PDB entry 8DG7 | electron microscopy, 3.32 A resolution | chains A and K of the 4 polymer chains in the assembly

Chain A:
Molecule: Endoribonuclease Dcr-1
Source organism: Drosophila melanogaster
Notes: EC 3.1.26.-
Reference sequence: Q9VCU9 (DCR1_DROME); numbering as in UniProt (aligned over 1-2249)
Sequence (2249 residues; row label = number of the first residue in the row):
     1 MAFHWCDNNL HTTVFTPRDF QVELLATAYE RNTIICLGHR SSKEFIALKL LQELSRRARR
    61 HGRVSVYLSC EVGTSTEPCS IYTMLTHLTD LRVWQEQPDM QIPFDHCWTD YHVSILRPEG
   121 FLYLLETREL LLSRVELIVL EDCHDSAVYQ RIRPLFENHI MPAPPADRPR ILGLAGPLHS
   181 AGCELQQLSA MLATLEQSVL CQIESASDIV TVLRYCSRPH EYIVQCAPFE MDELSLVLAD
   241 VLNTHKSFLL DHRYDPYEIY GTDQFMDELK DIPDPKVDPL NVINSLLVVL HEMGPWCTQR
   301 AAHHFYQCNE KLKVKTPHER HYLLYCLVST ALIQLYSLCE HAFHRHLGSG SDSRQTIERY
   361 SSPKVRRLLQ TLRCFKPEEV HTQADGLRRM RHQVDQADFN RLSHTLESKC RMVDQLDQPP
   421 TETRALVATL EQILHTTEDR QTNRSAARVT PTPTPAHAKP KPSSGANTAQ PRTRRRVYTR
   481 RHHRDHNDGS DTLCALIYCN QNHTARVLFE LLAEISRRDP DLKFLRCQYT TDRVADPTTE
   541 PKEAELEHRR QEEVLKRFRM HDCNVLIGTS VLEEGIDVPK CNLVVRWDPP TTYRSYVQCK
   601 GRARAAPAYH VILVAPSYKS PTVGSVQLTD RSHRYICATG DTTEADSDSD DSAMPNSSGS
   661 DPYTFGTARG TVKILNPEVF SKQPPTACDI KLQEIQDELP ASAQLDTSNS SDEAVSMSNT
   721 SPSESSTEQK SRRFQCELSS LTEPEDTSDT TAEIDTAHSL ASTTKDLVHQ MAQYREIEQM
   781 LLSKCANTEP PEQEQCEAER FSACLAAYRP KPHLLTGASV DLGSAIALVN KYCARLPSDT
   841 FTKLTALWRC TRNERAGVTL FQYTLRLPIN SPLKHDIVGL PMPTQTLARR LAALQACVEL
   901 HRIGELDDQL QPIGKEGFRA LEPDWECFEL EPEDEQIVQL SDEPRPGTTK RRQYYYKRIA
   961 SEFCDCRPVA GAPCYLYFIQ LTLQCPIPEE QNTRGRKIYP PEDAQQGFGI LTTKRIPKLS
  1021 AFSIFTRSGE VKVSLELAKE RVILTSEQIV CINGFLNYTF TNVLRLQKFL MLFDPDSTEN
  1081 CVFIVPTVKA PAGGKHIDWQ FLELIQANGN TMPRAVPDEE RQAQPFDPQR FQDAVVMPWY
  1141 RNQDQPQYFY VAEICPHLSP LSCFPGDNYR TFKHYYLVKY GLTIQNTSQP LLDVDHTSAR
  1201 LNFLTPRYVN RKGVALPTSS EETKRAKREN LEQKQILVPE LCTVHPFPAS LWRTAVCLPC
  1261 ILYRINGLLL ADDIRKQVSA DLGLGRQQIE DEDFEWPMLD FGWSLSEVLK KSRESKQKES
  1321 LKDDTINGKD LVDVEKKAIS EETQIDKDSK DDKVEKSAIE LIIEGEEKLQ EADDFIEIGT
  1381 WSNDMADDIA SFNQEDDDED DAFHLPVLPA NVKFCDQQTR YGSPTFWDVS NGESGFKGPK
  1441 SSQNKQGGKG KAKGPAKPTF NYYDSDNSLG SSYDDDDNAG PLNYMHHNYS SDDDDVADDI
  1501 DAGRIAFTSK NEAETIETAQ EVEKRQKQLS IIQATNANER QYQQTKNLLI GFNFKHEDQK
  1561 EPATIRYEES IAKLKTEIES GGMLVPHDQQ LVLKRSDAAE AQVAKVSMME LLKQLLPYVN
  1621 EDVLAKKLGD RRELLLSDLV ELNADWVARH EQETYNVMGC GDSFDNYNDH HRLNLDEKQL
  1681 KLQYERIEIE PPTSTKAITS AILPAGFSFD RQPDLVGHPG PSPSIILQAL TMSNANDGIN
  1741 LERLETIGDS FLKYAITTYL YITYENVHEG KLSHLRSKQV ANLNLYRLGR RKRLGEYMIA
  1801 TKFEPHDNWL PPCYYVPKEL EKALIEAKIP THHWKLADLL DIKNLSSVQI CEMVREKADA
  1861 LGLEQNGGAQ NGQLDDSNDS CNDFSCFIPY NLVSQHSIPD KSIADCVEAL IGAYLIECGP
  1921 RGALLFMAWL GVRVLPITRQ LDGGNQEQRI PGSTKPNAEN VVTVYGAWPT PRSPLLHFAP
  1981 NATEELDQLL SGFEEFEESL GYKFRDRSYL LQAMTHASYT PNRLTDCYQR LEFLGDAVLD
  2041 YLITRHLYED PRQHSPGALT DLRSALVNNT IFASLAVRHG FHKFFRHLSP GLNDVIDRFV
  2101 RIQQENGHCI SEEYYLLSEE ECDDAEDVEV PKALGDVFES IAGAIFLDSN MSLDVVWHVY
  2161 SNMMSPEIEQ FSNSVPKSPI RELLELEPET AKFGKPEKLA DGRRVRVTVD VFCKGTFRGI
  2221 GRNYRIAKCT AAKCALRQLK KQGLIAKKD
Not modelled in the structure: 1-10, 257-277, 348-352, 377-491, 640-758, 1290-1293, 1304-1524, 1558-1565, 1593-1605, 1619-1622, 1660-1661, 1672-1704, 1825-1834, 1855-1882, 2111-2122, 2241-2249
Differences from the reference sequence: conflict Arg134 (Ser in Q9VCU9), Ser205 (Thr in Q9VCU9), Leu416 (Met in Q9VCU9), Ser702 (Ala in Q9VCU9), Cys796 (Ser in Q9VCU9), Val1332 (Ala in Q9VCU9), Ala1338 (Pro in Q9VCU9), Ile1339 (Thr in Q9VCU9), Ile1345 (Leu in Q9VCU9)
Bound ions: Mg2+ site 1: Glu1745, Glu1908 (shared with 1 residue of chain F); Mg2+ site 2: Asp1749, Glu1908 (shared with 1 residue of chain F)
Residues lining bound ligands: uridine-5'-monophosphate (U5P): Arg994, Arg996, Arg1027, Asp1195, His1196, Thr1197, Ser1198, Ala1199, Arg1200, Arg1207
UniProt features mapped onto this chain:
  - region: Asp924 to Lys957 (Wing domain)
  - binding site (ATP): Leu37 to Glu44
  - binding site (Mg(2+)): Glu1745, Asp1749, Asp1905, Glu1908, Glu2032, Asp2136, Glu2139
  - site: Lys2132 (Important for activity)
  - modified residue (Phosphoserine): Ser1423, Ser1877, Ser1880
  - mutagenesis: Asp1749 (D1749A: Cleaves the 5' (top) strand but not the 3' (bottom) strand of pre-miRNA), Glu1908 (E1908A: Cleaves the 5' (top) strand but not the 3' (bottom) strand of pre-miRNA. Abolishes cleavage of pre-miRNA; when associated with A-2139), Asp2036 (D2036A: Cleaves the 3' (bottom) strand but not the 5' (top) strand of pre-miRNA), Glu2139 (E2139A: Cleaves the 3' (bottom) strand but not the 5' (top) strand of pre-miRNA. Abolishes cleavage of pre-miRNA; when associated with A-1908), Leu2186 to Asp2249 (No effect on processing of the pre-miRNas, pre-let 7 and pre-bantam)

Chain K:
Molecule: Loquacious, isoform B
Source organism: Drosophila melanogaster
Reference sequence: Q9VJY9 (Q9VJY9_DROME); residues 1-465 here = UniProt positions 1-465
Sequence (465 residues; row label = number of the first residue in the row):
     1 MDQENFHGSS LPQQLQNLHI QPQQASPNPV QTGFAPRRHY NNLVGLGNGN AVSGSPVKGA
    61 PLGQRHVKLK KEKISAQVAQ LSQPGQLQLS DVGDPALAGG SGLQGGVGLM GVILPSDEAL
   121 KFVSETDANG LAMKTPVSIL QELLSRRGIT PGYELVQIEG AIHEPTFRFR VSFKDKDTPF
   181 TAMGAGRSKK EAKHAAARAL IDKLIGAQLP ESPSSSAGPS VTGLTVAGSG GDGNANATGG
   241 GDASDKTVGN PIGWLQEMCM QRRWPPPSYE TETEVGLPHE RLFTIACSIL NYREMGKGKS
   301 KKIAKRLAAH RMWMRLQETP IDSGKISDSI CGELEGEPRS SENYYGELKD ISVPTLTTQH
   361 SNKVSQFHKT LKNATGKKLL KLQKTCLKNN KIDYIKLLGE IATENQFEVT YVDIEEKTFS
   421 GQFQCLVQLS TLPVGVCHGS GPTAADAQRH AAQNALEYLK IMTKK
Not modelled in the structure: 1-131, 179, 206-357
UniProt features mapped onto this chain:
  - region: Ala308, Ala309 (Necessary for binding pre-miRNA)
  - mutagenesis: Ala308 to Ala309 (Abolishes interaction with pre-miRNA (pre let 7) in the presence of Dcr-1), Leu379 to Leu382 (Strong reduction in Dcr-1 activity), Phe419 (F419A: Strong reduction in Dcr-1 activity), Leu426 (L426R: Decreased binding to Dcr-1), Ser440 to Lys465 (Loss of activity, abolishes interaction with Dcr-1 and therefore does not enhance pre-miRNA processing by the dicer)

Interface between chain A and chain K:
Pairs across the interface (83; chain A residue first):
  Thr244(A) - His438(K)
  His245(A) - His438(K)
  Phe248(A) - Gln424(K)
  Phe248(A) - His438(K)
  Phe248(A) - Gly439(K)
  Phe248(A) - Ser440(K)
  Asp251(A) - Phe419(K)
  Asp251(A) - Gln424(K)
  Arg253(A) - Ile414(K)
  Arg253(A) - Glu416(K)
  Arg253(A) - Lys417(K)  hydrogen bond (side chain-backbone)
  Arg253(A) - Thr418(K)
  Arg253(A) - Phe419(K)
  Tyr254(A) - Glu416(K)
  Asp255(A) - Ile414(K)
  Asp255(A) - Glu415(K)
  Asp255(A) - Glu416(K)  hydrogen bond (side chain-backbone)
  His303(A) - Thr358(K)
  His303(A) - His360(K)
  His303(A) - Ser361(K)  hydrogen bond (side chain-backbone)
  Tyr306(A) - His360(K)
  Tyr306(A) - Val364(K)  hydrophobic
  Gln307(A) - His360(K)
  Glu310(A) - His360(K)  salt bridge
  Glu310(A) - Pro433(K)
  Lys313(A) - Pro433(K)
  Arg320(A) - Ile414(K)
  Arg320(A) - Leu426(K)
  Tyr322(A) - Val434(K)  hydrophobic
  Leu323(A) - Gln428(K)
  Leu323(A) - Val436(K)
  Cys326(A) - Val434(K)  hydrogen bond (side chain-backbone)
  Cys326(A) - Val436(K)  hydrophobic
  Leu327(A) - Leu426(K)  hydrophobic
  Leu327(A) - Val436(K)
  Leu327(A) - Cys437(K)
  Leu327(A) - His438(K)
  Thr330(A) - Val436(K)
  Thr330(A) - Tyr458(K)  hydrogen bond
  Gln334(A) - Tyr458(K)  hydrogen bond
  Gln334(A) - Met462(K)
  Tyr336(A) - Ser361(K)  hydrogen bond
  Ser337(A) - Met462(K)  hydrogen bond
  Leu338(A) - Ile461(K)  hydrophobic
  His341(A) - Lys465(K)  hydrogen bond (side chain-backbone)
  Asp630(A) - Lys388(K)
  His633(A) - Leu387(K)  hydrogen bond (side chain-backbone)
  His633(A) - Lys388(K)
  Arg634(A) - Lys388(K)
  Lys950(A) - Ile162(K)
  Arg952(A) - Gly160(K)  hydrogen bond (side chain-backbone)
  Arg952(A) - Ala161(K)
  Arg952(A) - Ile162(K)
  Arg1065(A) - Thr150(K)
  Lys1068(A) - Glu154(K)
  Phe1069(A) - Glu154(K)
  Phe1069(A) - Arg170(K)
  Leu1070(A) - Val156(K)  hydrophobic
  Leu1070(A) - Arg170(K)
  Asn1110(A) - Lys176(K)
  Asn1142(A) - Gly148(K)
  Asn1142(A) - Ile149(K)  hydrogen bond (side chain-backbone)
  Asn1142(A) - Thr150(K)  hydrogen bond
  Asp1144(A) - Ile149(K)
  Asp1144(A) - Thr150(K)
  Asp1144(A) - Lys174(K)
  Gln1145(A) - Thr150(K)  hydrogen bond (side chain-backbone)
  Asp1807(A) - Glu154(K)
  Asp1807(A) - Leu155(K)  hydrogen bond (side chain-backbone)
  Glu1821(A) - Gln157(K)
  Asp1883(A) - Thr166(K)
  Asp1883(A) - Ala185(K)
  Asp1883(A) - Gly186(K)
  Phe1884(A) - Glu159(K)
  Phe1884(A) - Arg168(K)
  Ser1885(A) - Glu159(K)  hydrogen bond
  Ile1888(A) - Gln157(K)
  Ile1888(A) - Arg168(K)
  Pro1889(A) - Glu159(K)
  Tyr1890(A) - Ile158(K)
  Leu1892(A) - Val156(K)
  Leu1892(A) - Ile158(K)  hydrophobic
  Ser1897(A) - Gly160(K)
Other interface residues (no listed pair), chain A (52 interface residues in all): Arg345, Ile636, Cys637, Gln1143, His1806, Leu1820
Other interface residues (no listed pair), chain K (51 interface residues in all): Tyr153, Arg187, Cys386, Val412, Gly435, Lys464

Overview:
52 residues of chain A and 51 residues of chain K are in contact; the contacts include 16 hydrogen bonds and 1
salt bridge. Among the polar pairs are Glu310(A)-His360(K), Arg253(A)-Lys417(K) and Asp255(A)-Glu416(K).
Ligands of chain A: uridine-5'-monophosphate.
Chain A is Endoribonuclease Dcr-1 and chain K is Loquacious, isoform B, both from Drosophila melanogaster; the
structure, Structural Basis of MicroRNA Biogenesis by Dicer-1 and Its Partner Protein Loqs-PB - complex III,
was determined by electron microscopy, deposited together with 8DFV, 8DG5, 8DGA, 8DGI and 8DGJ.
